6MPI - chains A and L of the 23 polymer chains in the assembly; structure by X-ray diffraction, 3.33 A resolution.

Chain A:
Molecule: 16S rRNA
Organism: Thermus thermophilus HB8
Sequence (1507 nucleotides; each row starts with the number of its first residue; note: 46 numbers in that range are skipped by the numbering (no residue carries them; nothing is unmodelled there); a row labelled like 190A-190L holds insertion residues (190A, then the next letters in order)):
     5 UGGAGAGUUU GAUCCUGGCU CAGGGUGAAC GCUGGCGGCG UGCCUAAGAC AUGCAAGUCG
    65 UGCGGG
    73 CCGCGGGGUU UU
    88 ACUCCG
    95 UGGUC
   101 AGCGGCGGAC GGGUGAGUAA CGCGUGGGU
  129A G
   130 ACCUACCCGG AAGAGGGGGA CAACCCGGGG AAACUCGGGC UAAUCCCCCA UGUGGACCCG
   190 C
190A-190L CCCUUGGGGUGU
   191 GUCCAAAGGG CUUU
   216 GCCCGCUUCC GGAUGGGCCC GCGUCCCAUC AGCUAGUUGG UGGGGUAAUG GCCCACCAAG
   276 GCGACGACGG GUAGCCGGUC UGAGAGGAUG GCCGGCCACA GGGGCACUGA GACACGGGCC
   336 CCACUCCUAC GGGAGGCAGC AGUUAGGAAU CUUCCGCAAU GGGCGCAAGC CUGACGGAGC
   396 GACGCCGCUU GGAGGAAGAA GCCCUUCGGG GUGUAAACUC CUGAA
   442 CCCGGGACGA AACCCCCGAC GA
   474 GGGGACUGAC GGUACCGGG
   494 GUAAUAGCGC CGGCCAACUC CGUGCCAGCA GCCGCGGUAA UACGGAGGGC GCGAGCGUUA
   554 CCCGGAUUCA CUGGGCGUAA AGGGCGUGUA GGCGGCCUGG GGCGUCCCAU GUGAAAGACC
   614 ACGGCUCAAC CGUGGGGGAG CGUGGGAUAC GCUCAGGCUA GACGGUGGGA GAGGGUGGUG
   674 GAAUUCCCGG AGUAGCGGUG AAAUGCGCAG AUACCGGGAG GAACGCCGAU GGCGAAGGCA
   734 GCCACCUGGU CCACCCGUGA CGCUGAGGCG CGAAAGCGUG GGGAGCAAAC CGGAUUAGAU
   794 ACCCGGGUAG UCCACGCCCU AAACGAUGCG CGCUAGGUCU CUGGGUCU
   848 CCUGGGGGCC GAAGCUAACG CGUUAAGCGC GCCGCCUGGG GAGUACGGCC GCAAGGCUGA
   908 AACUCAAAGG AAUUGACGGG GGCCCGCACA AGCGGUGGAG CAUGUGGUUU AAUUCGAAGC
   968 AACGCGAAGA ACCUUACCAG GCCUUGACAU GCUAGGAACC CGGGUGAAAG CCUGGGGUGC
  1028 CCCGGGGAGC CCUAGCACAG GUGCUGCAUG GCCGUCGUCA GCUCGUGCCG UGAGGUGUUG
  1088 GGUUAAGUCC CGCAACGAGC GCAACCCCCG CCGUUAGUUG CCAGCGGUUC GGCCGGGCAC
  1148 UCUAACGGGA CUGCCCGCGA AA
  1171 GCGGGAGGAA GGAGGGGACG ACGUCUGGUC AGCAUGGCCC UUACGGCCUG GGCGACACAC
  1231 GUGCUACAAU GCCCACUACA AAGCGAUGCC ACCCGGCAAC GGGGAGCUAA UCGCAAAAAG
  1291 GUGGGCCCAG UUCGGAUUGG GGUCUGCAAC CCGACCCCAU GAAGCCGGAA UCGCUAGUAA
  1351 UCGCGGAUCA GCAUGCCGCG GUGAAUACGU UCCCGGGCCU UGUACACACC GCCCGUCACG
  1411 CCAUGGGAGC GGGCUCUACC CGAAGUCGCC GGG
  1446 AGCCUACGGG
  1459 CAGGCGCCGA GGGUAGGGCC CGUGACUGGG GCGAAGUCGU AACAAGGUAG CUGUACCGGA
  1519 AGGUGCGGCU GGAUCA
  1539 CUUUCU
Differences from the reference sequence: insertion (1540-1544)
Metal / ion sites: Mg2+ site 1 near G21 (its only coordinating residue here); Mg2+ site 2 near C48 (its only coordinating residue here); Mg2+ site 3 near A53 (its only coordinating residue here); Mg2+ site 4: G61, U62, G105; Mg2+ site 5: G69, G70, U98; Mg2+ site 6: A116, G117, G289; Mg2+ site 7: C121, G124, U125, G236; Mg2+ site 8: C174, C175; Mg2+ site 9 near A195 (its only coordinating residue here); Mg2+ site 10: G299, G558, U560; Mg2+ site 11 near A315 (its only coordinating residue here); Mg2+ site 12 near G326 (its only coordinating residue here); 47 more Mg2+ sites not listed
Residues lining bound ligands: paromomycin (PAR): G1405, U1406, C1407, A1408, C1409, C1490, G1491, A1492, A1493, G1494, U1495, C1496

Chain L:
Protein: 30S ribosomal protein S12
Organism: Thermus thermophilus HB8
Reference sequence: Q5SHN3 (RS12_THET8); residues 4-135 here correspond to UniProt positions 1-132 (UniProt number = residue number - 3)
Chain sequence (132 residues; numbered 4 to 135; the number before each row is that of its first residue):
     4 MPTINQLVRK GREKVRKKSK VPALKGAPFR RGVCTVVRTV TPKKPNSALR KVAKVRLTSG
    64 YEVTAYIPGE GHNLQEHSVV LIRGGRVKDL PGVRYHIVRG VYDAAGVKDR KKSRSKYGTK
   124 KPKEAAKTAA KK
Not modelled in the structure: 4, 129-135
Swiss-Prot annotation at these positions:
  - modified residue: Asp-92 (3-methylthioaspartic acid)

Interface between chain A and chain L:
Residue-residue contacts (133; chain A residue first):
  U24(A) with Lys-23(L), salt bridge to the phosphate
  A33(A) with Phe-32(L), base contact
  C34(A) with Phe-32(L), sugar contact; Val-101(L), sugar contact; Val-104(L), phosphate contact
  G35(A) with Val-104(L), sugar contact; Ser-118(L), hydrogen bond to the sugar; Gly-121(L), sugar contact
  C36(A) with Arg-117(L), hydrogen bond to the sugar; Ser-118(L), sugar contact; Thr-122(L), sugar contact; Lys-123(L), salt bridge to the phosphate; Lys-124(L), hydrogen bond to the phosphate
  U37(A) with Lys-123(L), phosphate contact; Lys-124(L), hydrogen bond to the phosphate
  G302(A) with Lys-17(L), salt bridge to the phosphate
  A303(A) with Lys-17(L), salt bridge to the phosphate
  G362(A) with Lys-28(L), sugar contact; Arg-33(L), phosphate contact; Arg-34(L), salt bridge to the phosphate; Thr-61(L), phosphate contact
  A363(A) with Lys-28(L), hydrogen bond to the base; Ala-30(L), base contact; Pro-31(L), base contact; Phe-32(L), base contact; Arg-33(L), salt bridge to the phosphate; Arg-34(L), salt bridge to the phosphate; Thr-61(L), hydrogen bond to the phosphate; Leu-84(L), sugar contact
  A364(A) with Lys-28(L), base contact
  G500(A) with Lys-124(L), salt bridge to the phosphate
  C501(A) with Arg-117(L), salt bridge to the phosphate; Ser-118(L), hydrogen bond to the phosphate; Lys-124(L), salt bridge to the phosphate
  G502(A) with Ser-116(L), phosphate contact; Arg-117(L), hydrogen bond to the phosphate; Ser-118(L), hydrogen bond to the phosphate; Lys-119(L), phosphate contact
  C503(A) with Ser-116(L), hydrogen bond to the phosphate; Lys-119(L), salt bridge to the phosphate
  C518(A) with Ser-50(L), hydrogen bond to the phosphate
  C519(A) with Ser-50(L), hydrogen bond to the phosphate
  A520(A) with Ala-51(L), phosphate contact; Leu-52(L), hydrogen bond to the phosphate; Glu-73(L), hydrogen bond to the sugar
  G521(A) with Arg-53(L), hydrogen bond to the base; Lys-54(L), salt bridge to the phosphate; Gly-72(L), phosphate contact; Glu-73(L), phosphate contact
  C522(A) with Asn-49(L), base contact; Arg-53(L), base contact; Tyr-69(L), hydrogen bond to the phosphate; Pro-71(L), phosphate contact; Gly-72(L), hydrogen bond to the phosphate; Asp-92(L), base contact; Tyr-120(L), hydrogen bond to the phosphate
  A523(A) with Arg-53(L), base contact; Val-90(L), base contact; Lys-91(L), base contact; Asp-92(L), hydrogen bond to the base; Tyr-120(L), phosphate contact
  C526(A) with Lys-91(L), salt bridge to the phosphate
  G527(A) with Lys-47(L), salt bridge to the phosphate; Asn-49(L), hydrogen bond to the base
  C528(A) with Asn-49(L), hydrogen bond to the base
  G529(A) with Pro-48(L), base contact; Asn-49(L), base contact; Ser-50(L), hydrogen bond to the base; Ala-51(L), base contact
  G537(A) with Glu-73(L), sugar contact; Arg-113(L), salt bridge to the phosphate
  G538(A) with Arg-113(L), salt bridge to the phosphate; Lys-114(L), hydrogen bond to the phosphate; Lys-115(L), hydrogen bond to the phosphate
  A539(A) with Lys-114(L), phosphate contact; Lys-115(L), hydrogen bond to the base
  G550(A) with Lys-119(L), sugar contact
  U551(A) with Arg-86(L), sugar contact
  U552(A) with Pro-31(L), hydrogen bond to the sugar; Arg-86(L), sugar contact; Gly-87(L), hydrogen bond to the sugar
  A553(A) with Val-24(L), phosphate contact; Gly-29(L), hydrogen bond to the sugar; Ala-30(L), sugar contact; Pro-31(L), sugar contact; Gly-87(L), phosphate contact
  C554(A) with Ser-22(L), hydrogen bond to the phosphate
  C555(A) with Lys-20(L), salt bridge to the phosphate
  C556(A) with Lys-20(L), salt bridge to the phosphate
  C562(A) with Arg-15(L), base contact; Glu-16(L), hydrogen bond to the sugar; Lys-17(L), sugar contact; Val-18(L), phosphate contact
  A563(A) with Arg-15(L), base contact
  C564(A) with Leu-10(L), phosphate contact; Arg-15(L), salt bridge to the phosphate
  G567(A) with Pro-5(L), base contact; Arg-15(L), hydrogen bond to the base
  G568(A) with Pro-5(L), base contact
  G585(A) with Asn-8(L), hydrogen bond to the sugar
  C879(A) with Thr-6(L), base contact
  C880(A) with Thr-6(L), hydrogen bond to the phosphate; Asn-8(L), hydrogen bond to the phosphate; Gln-9(L), base contact; Arg-12(L), salt bridge to the phosphate
  G881(A) with Gln-9(L), hydrogen bond to the base; Arg-12(L), salt bridge to the phosphate; Lys-13(L), phosphate contact
  C882(A) with Pro-5(L), base contact; Lys-13(L), salt bridge to the phosphate
  C883(A) with Arg-15(L), base contact
  U884(A) with Arg-15(L), hydrogen bond to the base
  A908(A) with Lys-21(L), phosphate contact
  A909(A) with Lys-21(L), salt bridge to the phosphate
  C910(A) with Arg-97(L), salt bridge to the phosphate
  U911(A) with Arg-89(L), salt bridge to the phosphate; Gly-95(L), phosphate contact; Arg-97(L), salt bridge to the phosphate
  C912(A) with Lys-46(L), hydrogen bond to the phosphate; Pro-94(L), phosphate contact
  A913(A) with Lys-46(L), salt bridge to the phosphate; Lys-47(L), salt bridge to the phosphate; Lys-91(L), salt bridge to the phosphate
  A914(A) with Lys-47(L), salt bridge to the phosphate
  C1411(A) with Arg-41(L), phosphate contact
  C1412(A) with Arg-41(L), salt bridge to the phosphate; Lys-57(L), salt bridge to the phosphate
  C1490(A) with Pro-94(L), sugar contact
  G1491(A) with Thr-44(L), sugar contact; Lys-46(L), sugar contact
  A1492(A) with Lys-46(L), phosphate contact; Lys-47(L), hydrogen bond to the phosphate; Ser-50(L), base contact
Interface residues without a listed pair, chain A (62 interface residues in all): A32, G524, A1413
Interface residues without a listed pair, chain L (68 interface residues in all): Pro-45, Glu-65, Gly-88, Tyr-105

Overview:
Chain A and chain L form an interface of 62 and 68 residues respectively; the contacts include 38 hydrogen
bonds and 32 salt bridges. Among the polar pairs are A363(A)/Lys-28(L), G521(A)/Arg-53(L) and
A523(A)/Asp-92(L). Ligands of chain A: paromomycin.
Chain A is 16S rRNA and chain L is 30S ribosomal protein S12, both from Thermus thermophilus HB8; the
structure, Structure of the Thermus thermophilus 30S ribosomal subunit complexed with a 2-thiocytidine (s2C32)
and inosine (I34) ..., was determined by X-ray diffraction, deposited together with 6DTI, 6MKN and 6MPF.
